PDB entry 7TMR | electron microscopy, 3.50 A resolution | chains D and E of the 31 polymer chains in the assembly

Chain D:
Name: Vacuolar proton pump subunit B
From: Saccharomyces cerevisiae
UniProt: A0A6A5Q585 (A0A6A5Q585_YEASX); numbering as in UniProt (aligned over 1-517)
Sequence (517 residues; row label = number of the first residue in the row):
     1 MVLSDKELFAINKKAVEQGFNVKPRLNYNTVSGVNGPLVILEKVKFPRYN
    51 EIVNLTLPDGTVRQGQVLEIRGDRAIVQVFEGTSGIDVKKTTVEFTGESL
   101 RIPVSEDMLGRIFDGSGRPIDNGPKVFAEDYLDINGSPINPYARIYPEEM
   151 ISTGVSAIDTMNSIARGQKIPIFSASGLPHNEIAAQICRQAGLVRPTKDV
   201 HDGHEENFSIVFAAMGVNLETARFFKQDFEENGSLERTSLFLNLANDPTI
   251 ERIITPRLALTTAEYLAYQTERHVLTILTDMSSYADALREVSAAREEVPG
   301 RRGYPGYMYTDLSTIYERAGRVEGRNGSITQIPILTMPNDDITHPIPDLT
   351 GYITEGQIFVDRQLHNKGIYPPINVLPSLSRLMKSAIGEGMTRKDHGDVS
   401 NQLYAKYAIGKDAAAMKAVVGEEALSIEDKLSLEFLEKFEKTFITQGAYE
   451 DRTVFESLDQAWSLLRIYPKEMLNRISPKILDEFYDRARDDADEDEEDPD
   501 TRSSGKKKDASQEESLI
Not modelled in the structure: 1-13, 489-517

Chain E:
Name: H(+)-transporting two-sector ATPase
From: Saccharomyces cerevisiae
Notes: EC 7.1.2.2
UniProt: B3LH69 (B3LH69_YEAS1); residues 0-616 here correspond to UniProt positions 1-617 (UniProt number = residue number + 1)
Sequence (617 residues; numbered 0 to 616; the number before each row is that of its first residue; numbering starts at 0):
     0 MAGAIENARKEIKRISLEDHAESEYGAIYSVSGPVVIAENMIGCAMYELV
    50 KVGHDNLVGEVIRIDGDKATIQVYEETAGLTVGDPVLRTGKPLSVELGPG
   100 LMETIYDGIQRPLKAIKEESQSIYIPRGIDTPALDRTIKWQFTPGKFQVG
   150 DHISGGDIYGSVFENSLISSHKILLPPRSRGTITWIAPAGEYTLDEKILE
   200 VEFDGKKSDFTLYHTWPVRVPRPVTEKLSADYPLLTGQRVLDALFPCVQG
   250 GTTCIPGAFGCGKTVISQSLSKYSNSDAIIYVGCGERGNEMAEVLMEFPE
   300 LYTEMSGTKEPIMKRTTLVANTSNMPVAAREASIYTGITLAEYFRDQGKN
   350 VSMIADSSSRWAEALREISGRLGEMPADQGFPAYLGAKLASFYERAGKAV
   400 ALGSPDRTGSVSIVAAVSPAGGDFSDPVTTATLGITQVFWGLDKKLAQRK
   450 HFPSINTSVSYSKYTNVLNKFYDSNYPEFPVLRDRMKEILSNAEELEQVV
   500 QLVGKSALSDSDKITLDVATLIKEDFLQQNGYSTYDAFCPIWKTFDMMRA
   550 FISYHDEAQKAVANGANWSKLADSTGDVKHAVSSSKFFEPSRGEKEVHGE
   600 FEKLLSTMQERFAESTD
Not modelled in the structure: 0-23
Residues lining bound ligands: ADP (adenosine-5'-diphosphate): Ala257, Phe258, Gly259, Cys260, Gly261, Lys262, Thr263, Val264, Phe451, Gln528, Asn529, Tyr531

Interface between chain D and chain E:
Pairs across the interface (49; chain D residue first):
  Ser32(D) with Asp64(E); Gly65(E), hydrogen bond (backbone-backbone)
  Gly33(D) with Ile63(E)
  Val34(D) with Met45(E), hydrophobic; Arg62(E); Ile63(E), hydrogen bond (backbone-backbone)
  Asn35(D) with Arg62(E)
  Thr83(D) with Met45(E)
  Ser84(D) with Tyr46(E)
  Gly85(D) with Ala44(E); Met45(E)
  Ile86(D) with Ala44(E); Met45(E), hydrogen bond (backbone-backbone); Ile63(E)
  Asp87(D) with Cys43(E); Ala44(E)
  Val88(D) with Ile41(E), hydrophobic; Ile63(E), hydrophobic
  Lys89(D) with Ile41(E)
  Ser176(D) with Leu432(E); Gly433(E); Tyr460(E)
  Gly177(D) with Tyr460(E)
  Asn218(D) with Glu393(E); Ile434(E), hydrogen bond (side chain-backbone); Gln436(E), hydrogen bond
  Leu219(D) with Glu393(E), hydrogen bond (backbone-side chain)
  Glu220(D) with Gln436(E)
  Arg223(D) with Lys226(E), hydrogen bond (side chain-backbone); Leu227(E), hydrogen bond (side chain-backbone); Ser228(E)
  Ala245(D) with Ala389(E); Ser390(E); Glu393(E)
  Asn246(D) with Glu393(E)
  Thr249(D) with Ala386(E)
  Arg289(D) with Asp377(E), salt bridge; Ala382(E)
  Glu290(D) with Ala382(E); Tyr383(E); Ala386(E)
  Ala293(D) with Met374(E); Ala382(E), hydrophobic
  Glu296(D) with Met374(E)
  Arg302(D) with Asp377(E)
  Pro338(D) with Thr429(E)
  Asn339(D) with Ser424(E)
  Asn366(D) with Ser457(E)
  Ala418(D) with Leu501(E)
Also at the interface, not in a pair above, chain D (34 interface residues in all): Arg252, Asp286, Glu297, Gly303, Arg362
Also at the interface, not in a pair above, chain E (33 interface residues in all): Gly42, Gly372, Pro375, Lys462

Summary:
Chain D and chain E form an interface of 34 and 33 residues respectively; the contacts include 8 hydrogen
bonds and 1 salt bridge. Polar pairs include Arg289(D)-Asp377(E), Asn218(D)-Ile434(E) and Asn218(D)-Gln436(E).
Chain E binds ADP.
Here chain D is Vacuolar proton pump subunit B and chain E is H(+)-transporting two-sector ATPase, both from
Saccharomyces cerevisiae. Entry 7TMR (V-ATPase from Saccharomyces cerevisiae, State 1) was determined by
electron microscopy together with 7TMM, 7TMO, 7TMP, 7TMQ, 7TMS and 7TMT from the same study.
